Entry 7LJD (electron microscopy, 3.20 A resolution); this record covers chains R and A of the 5 polymer chains in the assembly.

# Chain R
Name: D(1A) dopamine receptor
From: Homo sapiens
UniProt: P21728 (DRD1_HUMAN); residue numbers follow UniProt; this construct covers 1-446
Chain sequence (502 residues; row label = number of the first residue in the row; numbers below 1 keep their minus sign (Asp-47 is residue -47)):
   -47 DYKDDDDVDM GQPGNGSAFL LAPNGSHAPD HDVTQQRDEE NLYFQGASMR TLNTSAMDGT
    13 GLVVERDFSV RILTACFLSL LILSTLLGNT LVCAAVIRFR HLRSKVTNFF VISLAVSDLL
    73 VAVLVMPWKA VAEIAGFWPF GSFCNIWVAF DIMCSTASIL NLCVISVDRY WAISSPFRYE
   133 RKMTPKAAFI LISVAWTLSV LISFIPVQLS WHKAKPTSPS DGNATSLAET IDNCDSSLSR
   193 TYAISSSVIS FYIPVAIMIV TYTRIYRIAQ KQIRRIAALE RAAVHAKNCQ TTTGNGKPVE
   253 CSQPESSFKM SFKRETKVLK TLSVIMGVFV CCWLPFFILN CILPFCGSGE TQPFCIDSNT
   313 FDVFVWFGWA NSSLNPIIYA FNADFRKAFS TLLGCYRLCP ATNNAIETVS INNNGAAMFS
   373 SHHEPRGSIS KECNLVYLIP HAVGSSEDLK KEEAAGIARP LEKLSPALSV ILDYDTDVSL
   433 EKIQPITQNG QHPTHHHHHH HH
Not modelled in the structure: -47 to 20, 169-182, 243-263, 299-306, 349-454
Sequence notes: expression tag (-47 to 0, 447-454)
Disulfide bonds: Cys96-Cys186, Cys298-Cys307
Ligand contacts:
  - G4C (2-[2,6-bis(chloranyl)phenyl]-1-[(1S,3R)-3-(hydroxymethyl)-1-methyl-5-(3-methyl-3-oxidanyl-butyl)-3,4-dihydro-1H-isoquinolin-2-yl]ethanone): Trp123, Ser127, Arg130, Tyr131, Lys134, Met135, Lys138, Ala139, Ile142, Leu143
  - L-dopamine (LDP): Asp103, Ile104, Ser107, Thr108, Leu190, Ser198, Ser199, Ser202, Trp285, Phe288, Phe289, Asn292, Val317, Trp321
Reported in the primary citation:
  - binding site for L-dopamine: Asp103, Ile104, Leu190, Ser198, Ser202, Trp285, Phe288, Phe289, Asn292, Val317
  - contacts within the chain: Asp103-Ser107 (hydrogen bond), Asp103-Trp321 (hydrogen bond)
  - mutagenesis - W123A, R130A, A139L: abolished signaling in response to G4C
  - mutagenesis - A139L: decreased binding to G4C

# Chain A
Name: Engineered Gs protein alpha subunit
From: Homo sapiens
Chain sequence (246 residues; each row starts with the number of its first residue):
     1 MGCLGNSKTE DQRNEEKAQR EANKMIEKQL QKDKQVYRAT HRLLLLGADN SGKSTIVKQM
    61 RIYHVNSGIF ETKFQVDKVN FHMFDVGAQR DERRKWIQCF NDVTAIIFVV DSSDYNRLQE
   121 ALNDFKSIWN NKWLRTISVI LFLNKQDLLA EKVLAGKSKI EDYFPEFARY TTPEDATPEP
   181 GEDPRVTRAK YFIRDEFLRI STASGDGRHY CYPHFTCSVD TENARRIFND CRDIIQRMHL
   241 RQYELL
Not modelled in the structure: 1-8

# Chain R / chain A interface
Residue-residue contacts (46):
  Lys57(R) with Gln242(A)
  Thr59(R) with Tyr243(A)
  Arg121(R) with Tyr243(A)
  Ala124(R) with His239(A)
  Ile125(R) with Gln236(A), hydrogen bond (backbone-side chain); Leu240(A), hydrophobic
  Ser126(R) with Gln236(A), hydrogen bond (backbone-side chain)
  Pro128(R) with Ile235(A), hydrophobic
  Phe129(R) with His41(A); Val79(A), hydrophobic; Phe228(A), hydrophobic; Cys231(A), hydrophobic; Arg232(A); Ile235(A), hydrophobic
  Glu132(R) with Arg38(A); His41(A), salt bridge
  Arg133(R) with Lys78(A), hydrogen bond (side chain-backbone)
  Ile217(R) with Leu245(A), hydrophobic
  Gln224(R) with Asp233(A); Gln236(A), hydrogen bond; Arg237(A), hydrogen bond; Leu240(A)
  Ile225(R) with Leu246(A), hydrophobic
  Arg227(R) with Asp233(A), salt bridge
  Ile228(R) with Tyr210(A); Arg237(A)
  Ala230(R) with Asp175(A)
  Leu231(R) with Leu198(A), hydrophobic; Cys211(A)
  Glu232(R) with Thr202(A)
  Ala234(R) with Asp195(A)
  Ala235(R) with Thr202(A)
  His237(R) with Thr171(A), hydrogen bond
  Cys241(R) with Arg169(A), hydrogen bond (side chain-backbone); Tyr170(A), hydrophobic
  Gln242(R) with Glu166(A), hydrogen bond; Arg199(A), hydrogen bond
  Lys269(R) with Glu244(A); Leu245(A); Leu246(A), hydrogen bond (side chain-backbone)
  Val270(R) with Leu245(A)
  Thr273(R) with Glu244(A), hydrogen bond (side chain-backbone); Leu245(A)
  Leu274(R) with Leu245(A), hydrophobic
  Phe333(R) with Glu244(A)
  Asn334(R) with Gln242(A)
Also at the interface, not in a pair above, chain R (37 interface residues in all): Tyr131, Ile220, Ala221, Arg233, Ala238, Lys239, Arg266, Arg338
Also at the interface, not in a pair above, chain A (33 interface residues in all): Phe81, Glu174, Arg194, Pro213

# Overview
The interface between chain R and chain A involves 37 residues on one side and 33 on the other, with 11
hydrogen bonds and 2 salt bridges. Polar contacts include Glu132(R)-His41(A), Arg227(R)-Asp233(A) and
Ile125(R)-Gln236(A). From the paper: a binding site for L-dopamine at Asp103(R), Ile104(R) and Leu190(R) among
others; W123A, R130A and A139L of chain R abolish signaling in response to G4C.
Here chain R is D(1A) dopamine receptor and chain A is Engineered Gs protein alpha subunit, both from Homo
sapiens. Entry 7LJD (Allosteric modulator LY3154207 binding to dopamine-bound dopamine receptor 1 in complex
with miniGs protein) was determined by electron microscopy, deposited together with 7LJC.
